9GCT - chains G and H of the 30 polymer chains in the assembly; structure by electron microscopy, 3.70 A resolution.

# Chain G (and H)
Protein: Transcription termination factor Rho
From: Escherichia coli
Notes: EC 3.6.4.-; chain H of this document is another copy of the same molecule, construct and numbering; everything in this record applies to it too
Reference sequence: P0AG30 (RHO_ECOLI); residues 1-419 here = UniProt positions 1-419
Sequence (419 residues; each row starts with the number of its first residue):
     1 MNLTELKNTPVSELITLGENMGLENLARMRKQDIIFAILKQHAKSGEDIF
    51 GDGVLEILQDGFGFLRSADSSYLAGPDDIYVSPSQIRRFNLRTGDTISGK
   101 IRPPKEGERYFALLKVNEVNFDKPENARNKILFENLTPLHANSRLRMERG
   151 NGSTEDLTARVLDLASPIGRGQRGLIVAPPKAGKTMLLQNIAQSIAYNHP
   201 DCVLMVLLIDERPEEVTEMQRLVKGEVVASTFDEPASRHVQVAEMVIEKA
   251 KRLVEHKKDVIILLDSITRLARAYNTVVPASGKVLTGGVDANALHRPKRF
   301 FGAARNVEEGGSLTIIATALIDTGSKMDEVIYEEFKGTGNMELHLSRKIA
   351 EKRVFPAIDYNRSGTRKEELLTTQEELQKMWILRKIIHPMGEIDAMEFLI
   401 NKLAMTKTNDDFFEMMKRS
Bound ions: Mg2+: Thr185 (together with ATP)
Ligand contacts:
  - ATP (adenosine-5'-triphosphate), molecule 1: Pro180, Lys181, Ala182, Gly183, Lys184, Thr185, Met186, Leu187, Glu211, Arg353, Phe355, Pro356
  - ATP, molecule 2: Arg366, Lys367, Glu369
UniProt features mapped onto this chain:
  - region: Gly61 to Arg66 (RNA-binding 1), Asp78 to Tyr80 (RNA-binding 1), Glu108 to Tyr110 (RNA-binding 1), Val284 to Gly288 (RNA-binding 2)
  - binding site (ATP): Gly169 to Gly174, Lys181 to Met186, Arg212
  - site: Lys326 (RNA-binding 2)
  - mutagenesis: Phe62 (F62L/A: Defective for RNA-binding), Phe64 (F64L/A: Defective for RNA-binding), Lys181 (K181Q: Partial loss of ATPase, helicase and termination activity), Lys184 (K184Q: Improves ATPase and helicase activity but reduced termination activity), Cys202 (C202G/S: Does not affect the kinetics of ATP hydrolysis and inhibition by bicyclomycin), Asp265 (D265N: Loss of ATPase activity, helicase and termination activity)

# Interface between chain G and chain H
Contacting residue pairs - 58 pairs, chain G then chain H:
  Val11(G) with Ile131(H), hydrophobic
  Leu14(G) with Ile131(H), hydrophobic
  Glu24(G) with Arg128(H)
  Asn25(G) with Asn90(H); Arg128(H)
  Ala27(G) with Lys130(H); Ile131(H); Leu132(H), hydrogen bond (backbone-backbone)
  Arg28(G) with Arg92(H), hydrogen bond (backbone-side chain); Arg128(H); Lys130(H), hydrogen bond (side chain-backbone); Ile131(H), hydrogen bond (side chain-backbone)
  Met29(G) with Leu132(H); Asn135(H)
  Arg30(G) with Leu132(H); Asn135(H)
  Lys31(G) with Asn135(H)
  Lys181(G) with Arg366(H)
  Thr185(G) with Arg366(H)
  Arg212(G) with Arg173(H); Gly337(H), hydrogen bond (side chain-backbone); Thr338(H), hydrogen bond (side chain-backbone); Gly339(H); Asn340(H)
  Pro213(G) with Arg173(H); Arg305(H)
  Glu214(G) with Leu139(H); His140(H); Arg173(H), salt bridge; Arg305(H), salt bridge; Asn340(H), hydrogen bond
  Glu215(G) with His140(H); Arg366(H), salt bridge
  Thr217(G) with Pro138(H), hydrogen bond (side chain-backbone)
  Glu218(G) with His140(H)
  Arg221(G) with Thr137(H); Pro138(H), hydrogen bond (side chain-backbone); Leu139(H); Glu308(H), salt bridge
  Phe232(G) with Lys298(H); Phe301(H), hydrophobic; Gly302(H); Phe335(H), hydrophobic; Thr338(H)
  Asp233(G) with His295(H); Lys298(H); Arg299(H), salt bridge
  Pro235(G) with His295(H)
  Arg272(G) with Glu333(H), salt bridge; Lys336(H)
  Thr276(G) with Leu285(H)
  Thr323(G) with Lys336(H), hydrogen bond
  Ser325(G) with Glu333(H); Lys336(H)
  Glu351(G) with Trp381(H); His388(H), salt bridge
  Lys352(G) with Trp381(H)
  Arg353(G) with Trp381(H)
Interface residues without a listed pair, chain G (30 interface residues in all): Leu26, Glu211
Interface residues without a listed pair, chain H (33 interface residues in all): Ala127, Arg252, Lys367

# Overview
The interface between chain G and chain H involves 30 residues on one side and 33 on the other, with 10
hydrogen bonds and 7 salt bridges. Polar pairs include Glu214(G)-Arg173(H), Glu214(G)-Arg305(H) and
Glu215(G)-Arg366(H). Chain G binds ATP.
Chain G and chain H are both Transcription termination factor Rho (Escherichia coli); the structure,
Rho-ATP-Psu complex II expanded, was determined by electron microscopy together with 8PEU, 8PEW, 8PEX, 8PEY
and 9GCS from the same study.
